Entry 8FNK (electron microscopy, 3.70 A resolution); this record covers chains 5 and 8 of the 11 polymer chains in the assembly.

# Chain 5
Protein: RNA-editing substrate-binding complex protein 5 (RESC5)
Source organism: Trypanosoma brucei
Reference sequence: Q389F5 (Q389F5_TRYB2); residues 1-310 here = UniProt positions 1-310
Chain sequence (402 residues; each row starts with the number of its first residue):
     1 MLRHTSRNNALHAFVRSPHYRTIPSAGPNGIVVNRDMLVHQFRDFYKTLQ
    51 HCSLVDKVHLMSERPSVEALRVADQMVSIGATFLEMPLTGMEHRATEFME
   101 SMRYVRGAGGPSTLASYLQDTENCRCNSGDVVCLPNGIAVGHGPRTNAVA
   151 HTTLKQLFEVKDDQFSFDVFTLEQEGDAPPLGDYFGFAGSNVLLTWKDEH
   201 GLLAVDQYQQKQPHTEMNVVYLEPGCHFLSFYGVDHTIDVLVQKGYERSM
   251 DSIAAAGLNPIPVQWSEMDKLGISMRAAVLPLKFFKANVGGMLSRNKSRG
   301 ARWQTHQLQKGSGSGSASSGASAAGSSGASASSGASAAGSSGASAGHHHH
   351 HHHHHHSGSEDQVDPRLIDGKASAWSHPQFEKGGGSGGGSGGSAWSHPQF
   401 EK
Disordered / not traced: 1-10, 307-402
Sequence notes: expression tag (311-402)

# Chain 8
Protein: RNA-editing substrate-binding complex protein 8 (RESC8)
Source organism: Trypanosoma brucei
Reference sequence: Q389W4 (Q389W4_TRYB2); residue numbers follow UniProt; this construct covers 1-545
Chain sequence (545 residues; numbered 1 to 545; the number before each row is that of its first residue):
     1 MLNVLSSTASAALATVVVARPSALHLIFERCKLNLVEFTAQDVYQICTTA
    51 YNMDTLGMLQDPDFMRGLHDAFRRSDQTVISPFQANLIADTFRKVGINSM
   101 PKEVSVPEEDAISPESLILVLRNMNITKQRDERKINEVLKLMFPILDEFS
   151 PTQLSLTVTELARLKSTNADFVGKLAKRIMEYNDDLSALDISSAAVSLAY
   201 CPGISHNILYRMMQIVEERMGEFQPEDYINVLHALNTLGPKFVNTFRKIV
   251 ECGLQHVENMDAVTLTNYMVCFSTMDYKQREHIDIYADALVEVATDLSEK
   301 DLVMAFIALQRLRLLSDTMFGTMASCVIRYAAKMDPRNIAPIMDICSTVP
   351 HASDHLMKVLMDRAVECTRILTANQLGDILDILGLYPPAREHPLVQLFGK
   401 QARLRLDLMGPDALANATRGLANLGYADPEYYAQAAETGFRYGFKDWTLL
   451 EPMLMGLSITGQCPPTMVRVLGSHIAPMARSMSLMEIERANRYLRRLGCE
   501 DDFVYKAMASRVLQFVKEVTPEMPEDLQVLLQRGAVEPGAAPGVM
Disordered / not traced: 1-20, 534-545

# Interface between chain 5 and chain 8
Residue-residue contacts (49; chain 5 residue first):
  Asp-44(5) with Arg-480(8), salt bridge
  Thr-48(5) with Arg-480(8)
  Gln-50(5) with Lys-445(8), hydrogen bond (backbone-side chain)
  His-51(5) with Lys-445(8), hydrogen bond (side chain-backbone); Asp-446(8); Ser-481(8), hydrogen bond (backbone-side chain)
  Cys-52(5) with Asp-446(8), hydrogen bond (backbone-side chain)
  Ser-53(5) with Asp-446(8), hydrogen bond (backbone-side chain); Thr-448(8)
  Val-55(5) with Lys-445(8)
  Thr-82(5) with Lys-241(8), hydrogen bond
  Ser-112(5) with Pro-202(8)
  Tyr-117(5) with Tyr-210(8)
  Gln-164(5) with Lys-278(8); Gln-279(8), hydrogen bond; Glu-281(8)
  Phe-165(5) with Tyr-277(8), hydrophobic; Gln-279(8)
  Met-250(5) with Gln-514(8)
  Asn-259(5) with Ser-481(8), hydrogen bond (side chain-backbone); Ser-483(8); Arg-511(8); Phe-515(8)
  Pro-260(5) with Arg-511(8), hydrogen bond (backbone-side chain)
  Pro-262(5) with Arg-511(8)
  Phe-285(5) with Pro-240(8)
  Asn-288(5) with Thr-237(8), hydrogen bond (backbone-side chain)
  Gly-290(5) with Tyr-200(8), hydrogen bond (backbone-side chain); His-233(8)
  Gly-291(5) with His-233(8); Asn-236(8); Val-270(8)
  Met-292(5) with Asn-236(8); Met-304(8), hydrophobic
  Leu-293(5) with Val-270(8), hydrophobic; Met-304(8), hydrogen bond (backbone-side chain); Ile-307(8), hydrophobic
  Ser-294(5) with Arg-311(8), hydrogen bond (backbone-side chain)
  Arg-295(5) with Pro-341(8)
  Asn-296(5) with Arg-311(8)
  Arg-302(5) with Asp-344(8), salt bridge; Ser-347(8); Ile-382(8)
  Trp-303(5) with Cys-346(8); Ser-347(8); Met-357(8), hydrophobic; Ile-382(8), hydrogen bond (side chain-backbone); Tyr-386(8)
  Thr-305(5) with Pro-350(8)
Interface residues without a listed pair, chain 5 (35 interface residues in all): Asp-56, Asp-162, Lys-244, Asp-251, Ile-261, Ser-298, His-306
Interface residues without a listed pair, chain 8 (43 interface residues in all): Gly-203, Arg-247, Lys-300, Ala-308, Met-343, Asp-381, Leu-385, Pro-387, Pro-477, Lys-517

# Overview
35 residues of chain 5 and 43 residues of chain 8 are in contact, with 14 hydrogen bonds and 2 salt bridges.
Polar pairs include Asp-44(5)/Arg-480(8), Arg-302(5)/Asp-344(8) and Gln-50(5)/Lys-445(8).
Here chain 5 is RNA-editing substrate-binding complex protein 5 (RESC5) and chain 8 is RNA-editing
substrate-binding complex protein 8 (RESC8), both from Trypanosoma brucei. Entry 8FNK (Cryo-EM structure of
RNase-untreated RESC-B in trypanosomal RNA editing) was determined by electron microscopy, deposited together
with 8FN4, 8FN6, 8FNC, 8FNF and 8FNI.
